PDB entry 8TSH | electron microscopy, 3.10 A resolution | chains D and J of the 12 polymer chains in the assembly

== Chain D ==
Name: Transport permease protein
From: Caldimonas thermodepolymerans
UniProtKB: A0A2S5T447 (A0A2S5T447_9BURK); residues 4-271 here correspond to UniProt positions 2-269 (UniProt number = residue number - 2)
Amino-acid sequence (274 residues; each row starts with the number of its first residue; numbers below 1 keep their minus sign (Met-2 is residue -2)):
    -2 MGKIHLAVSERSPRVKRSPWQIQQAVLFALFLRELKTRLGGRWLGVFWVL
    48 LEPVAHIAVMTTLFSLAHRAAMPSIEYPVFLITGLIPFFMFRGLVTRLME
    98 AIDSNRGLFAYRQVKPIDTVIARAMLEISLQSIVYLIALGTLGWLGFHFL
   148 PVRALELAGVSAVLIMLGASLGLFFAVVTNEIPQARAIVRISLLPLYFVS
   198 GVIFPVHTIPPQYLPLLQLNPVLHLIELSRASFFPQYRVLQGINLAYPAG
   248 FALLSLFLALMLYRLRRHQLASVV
Disordered / not traced: -2 to 13, 269-271
Construct notes: initiating methionine (-2); expression tag (-1 to 3)
From the paper describing this entry:
  - mutagenesis - R89K: decreased stability

== Chain J ==
Name: Capsular biosynthesis protein
From: Caldimonas thermodepolymerans
UniProtKB: A0A2S5T4A0 (A0A2S5T4A0_9BURK); residues 3-371 here correspond to UniProt positions 2-370 (UniProt number = residue number - 1)
Amino-acid sequence (390 residues; each row starts with the number of its first residue; numbers below 1 keep their minus sign (Met-2 is residue -2)):
    -2 MGKIHMKLVSRLTAKRLQWALVYLPMLVATVYFLVFSADRYVSESVITVR
    48 QTSSNAPTGGMSGAALLLAGLTPASREDTCYLQTYIHSMGLLQKLDQQLK
    98 LREHFGTPLRDPLFRLWGGTSQEWFLEYYRSRVEVLMDDICGLLTVRVQG
   148 FEPEFAQALNRAILEESERFVNELSHRMAREQGQFAEAELERATARLQEA
   198 KRQLIAFQAKHKLLDPLAQAQATGTLTAELQAALTRQEAELRNALTYLNE
   248 DSYQVKALRSQINALRQQIDEERLRATAGKNGDRINAVAAEFHDLQLQVG
   298 FAEDAYKLALAAVESARIEATRKLKSLVVVEPPVLPEIAEYPRRWYNLAT
   348 LLVVCCLIYGVVSLVVATIRDHQDGSGSGSHHHHHHHHHH
Disordered / not traced: -2 to 8, 51-69, 205-288, 372-387
Construct notes: initiating methionine (-2); expression tag (-1 to 2, 372-387); conflict Cys77 (Leu76 in A0A2S5T4A0), Cys138 (Ser137 in A0A2S5T4A0)

== Chain D / chain J interface ==
Residue-residue contacts - 16 pairs, chain D then chain J:
  Phe25(D) - Ala364(J)  hydrophobic
  Phe25(D) - Asp368(J)
  Pro70(D) - Asp136(J)
  Ser126(D) - Leu361(J)
  Leu133(D) - Ile355(J)  hydrophobic
  Arg150(D) - Tyr343(J)  hydrogen bond
  Ala151(D) - Tyr343(J)
  Ala151(D) - Thr347(J)
  Leu152(D) - Tyr343(J)  hydrogen bond (backbone-side chain)
  Leu152(D) - Ala346(J)  hydrophobic
  Leu152(D) - Thr347(J)
  Glu153(D) - Tyr343(J)  hydrogen bond
  Gln233(D) - Leu133(J)
  Gln233(D) - Met134(J)
  Gln233(D) - Thr142(J)
  Arg235(D) - Ile137(J)
Also at the interface, not in a pair above, chain D (18 interface residues in all): Phe28, Leu29, Leu32, Trp40, Ser71, Ser129, Ile130, Pro232
Also at the interface, not in a pair above, chain J (18 interface residues in all): Asp135, Val350, Leu354, Val358, Thr365, His369

== Summary ==
The chain D/chain J interface involves 18 residues from each chain; the contacts include 3 hydrogen bonds.
Among the polar pairs are Arg150(D)-Tyr343(J), Leu152(D)-Tyr343(J) and Glu153(D)-Tyr343(J). The paper reports
that R89K of chain D reduces stability.
Chain D is Transport permease protein and chain J is Capsular biosynthesis protein, both from Caldimonas
thermodepolymerans; the structure, S. thermodepolymerans KpsMT(E151Q)-KpsE in complex with ATP, was determined
by electron microscopy (same publication as 8TSI, 8TSL, 8TSW, 8TT3 and 8TUN).
